PDB entry 7R5N | X-ray diffraction, 3.45 A resolution | chains A and B

Chain A (and B):
Molecule: Sensory box protein
From: Pseudomonas fluorescens
Notes: chain B of this document is another copy of the same molecule, construct and numbering; everything in this record applies to it too
Reference sequence: Q4KI48 (Q4KI48_PSEF5); residue numbers follow UniProt; this construct covers 1-152
Amino-acid sequence (172 residues; each row starts with the number of its first residue; numbers below 1 keep their minus sign (Met-19 is residue -19)):
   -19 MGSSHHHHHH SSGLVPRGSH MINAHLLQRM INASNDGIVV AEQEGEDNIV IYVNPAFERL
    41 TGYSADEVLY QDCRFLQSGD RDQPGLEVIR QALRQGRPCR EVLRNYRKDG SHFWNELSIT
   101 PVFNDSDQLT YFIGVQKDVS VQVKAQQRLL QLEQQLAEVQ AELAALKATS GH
Unresolved in the structure: -19 to 0, 150-152 (chain B: -19 to 0, 152)
Differences from the reference sequence: initiating methionine (-19); expression tag (-18 to 0)

Chain A / chain B interface:
Residue-residue contacts (62; chain A residue first):
  Met1(A) - Tyr50(B)
  Ile2(A) - Tyr32(B)  hydrophobic
  Leu6(A) - Val20(B)  hydrophobic
  Leu7(A) - Leu7(B)  hydrophobic
  Leu7(A) - Ile11(B)  hydrophobic
  Gln8(A) - Leu7(B)
  Arg9(A) - Val102(B)
  Arg9(A) - Phe103(B)
  Arg9(A) - Ile113(B)
  Met10(A) - Ile11(B)  hydrophobic
  Met10(A) - Val20(B)  hydrophobic
  Met10(A) - Ile113(B)
  Ile11(A) - Leu7(B)  hydrophobic
  Ile11(A) - Met10(B)  hydrophobic
  Ala13(A) - Val115(B)
  Asn15(A) - Asp16(B)
  Asn15(A) - Arg80(B)
  Asn15(A) - Glu96(B)
  Asn15(A) - Ser98(B)
  Asn15(A) - Val115(B)
  Asp16(A) - Asp16(B)
  Ile18(A) - Met10(B)  hydrophobic
  Val20(A) - Met10(B)  hydrophobic
  Ile31(A) - Ile2(B)  hydrophobic
  Tyr32(A) - Ile2(B)  hydrophobic
  Tyr32(A) - Met10(B)  hydrophobic
  Arg80(A) - Asn15(B)  hydrogen bond
  Glu96(A) - Asn15(B)
  Ser98(A) - Asn15(B)
  Val102(A) - Arg9(B)
  Phe103(A) - Arg9(B)
  Asn104(A) - His5(B)
  Asn104(A) - Arg9(B)
  Asp105(A) - Arg9(B)  salt bridge
  Ile113(A) - Arg9(B)
  Ile113(A) - Met10(B)
  Val115(A) - Ala13(B)
  Val115(A) - Asn15(B)
  Lys117(A) - Lys117(B)
  Val121(A) - Gln122(B)
  Leu129(A) - Leu129(B)  hydrophobic
  Leu129(A) - Leu132(B)  hydrophobic
  Leu132(A) - Leu129(B)  hydrophobic
  Leu132(A) - Glu133(B)
  Glu133(A) - Leu132(B)
  Gln135(A) - Leu136(B)
  Leu136(A) - Leu132(B)  hydrophobic
  Leu136(A) - Gln135(B)
  Leu136(A) - Leu136(B)  hydrophobic
  Leu136(A) - Val139(B)  hydrophobic
  Val139(A) - Leu136(B)  hydrophobic
  Val139(A) - Val139(B)  hydrophobic
  Val139(A) - Leu143(B)  hydrophobic
  Gln140(A) - Val139(B)
  Glu142(A) - Leu143(B)
  Leu143(A) - Val139(B)  hydrophobic
  Leu143(A) - Glu142(B)
  Leu143(A) - Leu143(B)  hydrophobic
  Leu143(A) - Leu146(B)  hydrophobic
  Leu146(A) - Leu143(B)  hydrophobic
  Leu146(A) - Leu146(B)  hydrophobic
  Leu146(A) - Lys147(B)
Also at the interface, not in a pair above, chain A (42 interface residues in all): Ala4, Tyr50, Thr100, Tyr111, Gln122, Lys147
Also at the interface, not in a pair above, chain B (42 interface residues in all): Met1, Ala4, Leu6, Gln8, Ile18, Ile31, Thr100, Tyr111, Val121, Arg128, Gln140

In short:
The chain A/chain B interface involves 42 residues from each chain; the contacts include 1 hydrogen bond and 1
salt bridge. Polar contacts include Asp105(A)-Arg9(B) and Arg80(A)-Asn15(B).
Both chains are Sensory box protein (Pseudomonas fluorescens). Entry 7R5N (Crystal structure of the
full-length short LOV protein PF5-LOV from Pseudomonas fluorescens (dark state)) was determined by X-ray
diffraction (same publication as 7YX0).
